PDB entry 8Y0E | electron microscopy, 3.00 A resolution | chains B and I of the 9 polymer chains in the assembly

== Chain B ==
Name: DNA-directed RNA polymerase subunit beta
From: African swine fever virus
Notes: EC 2.7.7.6
UniProt: A0A2X0RU95 (A0A2X0RU95_ASF); numbering as in UniProt (aligned over 1-1242)
Chain sequence (1242 residues; numbered 1 to 1242; the number before each row is that of its first residue):
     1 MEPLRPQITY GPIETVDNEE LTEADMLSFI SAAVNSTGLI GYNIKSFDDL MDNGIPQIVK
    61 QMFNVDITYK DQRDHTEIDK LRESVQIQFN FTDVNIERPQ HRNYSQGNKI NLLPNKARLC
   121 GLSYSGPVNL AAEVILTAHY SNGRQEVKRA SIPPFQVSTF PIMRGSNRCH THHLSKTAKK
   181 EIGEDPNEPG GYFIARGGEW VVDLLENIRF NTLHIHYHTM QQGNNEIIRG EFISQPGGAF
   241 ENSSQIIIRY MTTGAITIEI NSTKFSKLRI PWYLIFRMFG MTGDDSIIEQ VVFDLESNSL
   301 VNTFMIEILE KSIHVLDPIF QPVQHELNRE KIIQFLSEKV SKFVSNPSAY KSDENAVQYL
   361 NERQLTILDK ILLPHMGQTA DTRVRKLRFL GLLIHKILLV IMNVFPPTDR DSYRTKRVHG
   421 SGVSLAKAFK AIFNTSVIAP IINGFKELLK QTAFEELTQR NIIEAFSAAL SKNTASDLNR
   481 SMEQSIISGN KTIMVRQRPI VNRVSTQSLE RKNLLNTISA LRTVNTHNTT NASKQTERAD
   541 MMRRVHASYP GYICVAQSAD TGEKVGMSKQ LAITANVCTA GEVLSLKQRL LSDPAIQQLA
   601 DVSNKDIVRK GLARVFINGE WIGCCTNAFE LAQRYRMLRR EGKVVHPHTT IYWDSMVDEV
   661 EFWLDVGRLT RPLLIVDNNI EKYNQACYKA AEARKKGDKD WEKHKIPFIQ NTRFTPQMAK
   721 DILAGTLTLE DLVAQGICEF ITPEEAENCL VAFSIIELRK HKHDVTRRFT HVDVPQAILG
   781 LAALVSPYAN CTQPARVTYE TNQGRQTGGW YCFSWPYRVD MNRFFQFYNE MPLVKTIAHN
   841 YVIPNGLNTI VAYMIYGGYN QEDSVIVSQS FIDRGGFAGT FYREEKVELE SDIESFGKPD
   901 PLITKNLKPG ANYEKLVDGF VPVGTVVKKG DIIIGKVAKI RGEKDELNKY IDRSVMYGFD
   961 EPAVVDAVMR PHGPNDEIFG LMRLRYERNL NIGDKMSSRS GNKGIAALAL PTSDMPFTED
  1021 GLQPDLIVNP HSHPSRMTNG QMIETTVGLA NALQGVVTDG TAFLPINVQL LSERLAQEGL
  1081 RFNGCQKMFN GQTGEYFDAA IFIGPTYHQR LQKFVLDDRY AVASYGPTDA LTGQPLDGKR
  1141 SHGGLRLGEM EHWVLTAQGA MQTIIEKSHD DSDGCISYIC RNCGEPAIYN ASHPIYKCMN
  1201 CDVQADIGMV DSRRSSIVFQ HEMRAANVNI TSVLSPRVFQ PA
Disordered / not traced: 1-7, 490-502, 529-536, 938-951
Metal / ion sites: Zn2+: Cys1180, Cys1183, Cys1198, Cys1201

== Chain I ==
Name: M1249L
From: African swine fever virus
UniProt: A0A2X0SDX8 (A0A2X0SDX8_ASF); residue numbers follow UniProt; this construct covers 1-1249
Chain sequence (1249 residues; numbered 1 to 1249; the number before each row is that of its first residue):
     1 MEEVITIAQI VHRGTDILSL NNEEIEALVD EIYSTLKGSN DIKNIRLIDF LFTLKDFVNH
    61 VRAEQSKLPD LSMPIEAYIR QLLVDPDVVP IVSEKKKELR VRPSTRKEIF LINGTHLAVP
   121 AEAPIEIYGL KLRLKTFSPQ CFMRMAEIGS FSPETLGYVA SGANLTNFIR VFMKCVDQET
   181 WKKNGEGVVV TTKENIIQFT HQYIELYKFL RSGGHSWLIN RLAEEMVHRK LDREDQGSHI
   241 SNIVETEEIE PEENIKRVIF FLKELSTMYS VSPVFTSGYM PLLYDLYRAG YLEVLWNPVE
   301 QKFLQHAEQR EKEQMILQQV DMKLTEVITQ ARQYFKIMEE KIGRVQSDAI REILTMEGKV
   361 DDPNSILQEV IKACGKQEAE LITTEYLNIK KQWELQEKNA CAHLKLVKQL RSGLQYAELL
   421 KVLESIRVLY KEKNNTTNWN LCKACGFKLL CPHVDMLIQL QAAEASYDTM RTKLMKFSGI
   481 NKEKENNQGL IYSYFCKICG EELAHFIQED RTADVGIIGD LNSKLRVFIW QETMKACTFI
   541 HFGKLVDVKQ FANIAVNVCL PLVYSIENIK KEEDYDPLTQ LYAVIYIYAY ILNLIYSSQK
   601 NKEFLTITIH GMKADSSLNA YVTFLLEKMM QQYSGIINQL SEITDQWIAN NFREAFKKII
   661 HQNGLQGLSV QDDTKVLLTE ILLDPMYDYA ATVARIDGSI PMHKPRTPKE AEYEFKTVIG
   721 RTPAELLSQK EFYDKIYTSK YRPDFTQLTR LNDIYFQEES LRVWWGGRDE EKTSTLIYLR
   781 AYELFLKYLQ NAPNFNSELA EFKTYENAYG EQKALLAQQG FYNIFDPNTG RADQRTRLFE
   841 YKRLPISTLY DERGLPHKWT IYVYKAVDSS QKPAEIEVTR KDVIKKIDNH YALADLRCSV
   901 CHVLQHEVGQ LNIKKVQTAL KASLEFNTFY AFYESRCPKG GLHDFQDKKC VKCGLFTYII
   961 YDHLSQPELV HDYYNNYKDQ YDKEKMSIRS IQIKKDMTTP STETQPKPPQ EPWTFDYGKI
  1021 IKTAKILDIS PAVIEAIGAM EGRSYADIRE GQGAPPPPTS MDDPRLMAVD SAVRIFLYNY
  1081 NCLRHVSTFN KPPIHVERLV KHLSYEEKED LEKVLPNVVN EYHTTFKHLR VTDPASALLY
  1141 SIEFLCISFL TLYEIKEPSW VVNIVREFAL TELNTIIQSE KLLSKPGAFN FMIFGEDFVC
  1201 SGEDSSMDDI SAYSSPGLFG EDIIDRLDDP FSIEDVDISL DVLDNLAPQ
Disordered / not traced: 1-1010

== Chain B / chain I interface ==
Residue-residue contacts - 152 pairs, chain B then chain I:
  Met62(B) - Ser1205(I)
  Phe63(B) - Ser1205(I)
  Phe63(B) - Tyr1213(I)  hydrophobic
  Asn64(B) - Glu1203(I)
  Asn64(B) - Ser1205(I)  hydrogen bond (backbone-side chain)
  Val65(B) - Ser1205(I)
  Val65(B) - Ser1206(I)
  Asp66(B) - Ser1201(I)  hydrogen bond
  Asp66(B) - Asp1204(I)
  Ile67(B) - Phe1198(I)  hydrophobic
  Ile67(B) - Val1199(I)
  Ile67(B) - Asp1204(I)
  Ile67(B) - Ser1206(I)
  Thr68(B) - Phe1198(I)
  Thr68(B) - Val1199(I)  hydrogen bond (backbone-backbone)
  Tyr69(B) - Asp1197(I)
  Lys70(B) - Phe1191(I)
  Lys70(B) - Met1192(I)  hydrogen bond (side chain-backbone)
  Lys70(B) - Phe1194(I)  hydrogen bond (side chain-backbone)
  Lys70(B) - Glu1196(I)  hydrogen bond (side chain-backbone)
  Lys70(B) - Asp1197(I)  hydrogen bond (backbone-backbone)
  Lys70(B) - Phe1198(I)
  Lys70(B) - Val1199(I)
  Glu83(B) - Asn1190(I)
  Glu83(B) - Met1192(I)
  Ser84(B) - Asn1190(I)  hydrogen bond
  Ser84(B) - Phe1191(I)
  His139(B) - Phe1191(I)
  Asn207(B) - Gly1217(I)
  Ile208(B) - Gly1217(I)  hydrogen bond (backbone-backbone)
  His214(B) - Phe1219(I)
  Ile215(B) - Phe1219(I)
  His216(B) - Phe1219(I)
  His218(B) - Ile1223(I)
  Arg229(B) - Asp1222(I)  salt bridge
  Arg229(B) - Ile1223(I)
  Glu231(B) - Leu1218(I)
  Glu231(B) - Phe1219(I)
  Ile233(B) - Pro1216(I)
  Asn242(B) - Asp1208(I)
  Asn242(B) - Tyr1213(I)
  Ser243(B) - Ser1215(I)
  Ser262(B) - Ala1212(I)
  Thr263(B) - Asp1208(I)  hydrogen bond
  Thr263(B) - Asp1209(I)  hydrogen bond (backbone-backbone)
  Thr263(B) - Ala1212(I)
  Thr263(B) - Tyr1213(I)
  Lys264(B) - Glu1203(I)
  Lys264(B) - Asp1204(I)  hydrogen bond (side chain-backbone)
  Lys264(B) - Ser1205(I)
  Lys264(B) - Asp1208(I)  salt bridge
  Met281(B) - Met1067(I)  hydrophobic
  Met281(B) - Arg1074(I)
  Thr282(B) - Ser1071(I)
  Thr282(B) - Arg1074(I)  hydrogen bond
  Gly283(B) - Arg1074(I)
  Leu327(B) - Arg1074(I)
  Leu327(B) - Ile1075(I)
  Leu327(B) - Tyr1078(I)  hydrophobic
  Asn328(B) - Ile1075(I)
  Asn328(B) - Ser1179(I)
  Arg329(B) - Ala1068(I)  hydrogen bond (side chain-backbone)
  Arg329(B) - Ser1071(I)  hydrogen bond
  Arg329(B) - Ala1072(I)
  Arg329(B) - Glu1180(I)  salt bridge
  Arg329(B) - Leu1183(I)
  Glu330(B) - Ser1179(I)
  Glu330(B) - Leu1182(I)
  Glu330(B) - Leu1183(I)
  Ile333(B) - Leu1183(I)  hydrophobic
  Lys342(B) - Met1207(I)
  Phe343(B) - Phe1194(I)
  Phe343(B) - Gly1195(I)
  Phe343(B) - Glu1196(I)
  Phe343(B) - Phe1198(I)
  Phe343(B) - Val1199(I)  hydrophobic
  Phe343(B) - Cys1200(I)
  Val344(B) - Phe1194(I)  hydrophobic
  Ser345(B) - Gly1195(I)  hydrogen bond (side chain-backbone)
  Asn346(B) - Ile1193(I)  hydrogen bond (side chain-backbone)
  Asn346(B) - Phe1194(I)
  Asn346(B) - Gly1195(I)  hydrogen bond (side chain-backbone)
  Ala349(B) - Ile1193(I)
  Tyr350(B) - Ile1193(I)
  Glu354(B) - Lys1181(I)  salt bridge
  Glu354(B) - Leu1182(I)
  Asn355(B) - Pro1186(I)
  Asn355(B) - Gly1187(I)
  Asn355(B) - Ala1188(I)
  Asn355(B) - Phe1189(I)
  Ala356(B) - Phe1189(I)  hydrophobic
  Ala356(B) - Ile1193(I)  hydrophobic
  Val357(B) - Leu1182(I)  hydrophobic
  Gln358(B) - Lys1181(I)  hydrogen bond (side chain-backbone)
  Gln358(B) - Leu1182(I)
  Gln358(B) - Ser1184(I)  hydrogen bond
  Gln358(B) - Lys1185(I)
  Gln358(B) - Pro1186(I)
  Tyr359(B) - Pro1186(I)
  Tyr359(B) - Phe1189(I)  hydrophobic
  Tyr359(B) - Val1199(I)
  Tyr359(B) - Cys1200(I)  hydrogen bond (side chain-backbone)
  Tyr359(B) - Ser1201(I)
  Leu360(B) - Phe1194(I)  hydrophobic
  Asn361(B) - Leu1182(I)
  Glu362(B) - Pro1186(I)
  Arg363(B) - Cys1200(I)
  Arg363(B) - Ser1201(I)  hydrogen bond (side chain-backbone)
  Arg363(B) - Gly1202(I)
  Thr366(B) - Gly1202(I)
  Ala380(B) - Pro1064(I)
  Asp381(B) - Asp1062(I)
  Asp381(B) - Pro1064(I)
  Arg383(B) - Pro1064(I)
  Val384(B) - Asp1062(I)
  Val384(B) - Pro1064(I)  hydrophobic
  Arg385(B) - Asp1062(I)  salt bridge
  Arg388(B) - Asp1062(I)  salt bridge
  Thr408(B) - Phe1219(I)
  Arg410(B) - Phe1219(I)
  Lys427(B) - Tyr1213(I)
  Lys427(B) - Ser1214(I)
  Lys427(B) - Ser1215(I)
  Lys430(B) - Tyr1213(I)
  Ala431(B) - Tyr1213(I)  hydrophobic
  Asn434(B) - Ser1205(I)
  Asn434(B) - Ser1206(I)
  Asn434(B) - Ile1210(I)
  Ile438(B) - Ser1206(I)
  Arg503(B) - Ser1214(I)  hydrogen bond
  Arg503(B) - Ser1215(I)  hydrogen bond (side chain-backbone)
  Arg503(B) - Pro1216(I)
  Arg503(B) - Gly1217(I)
  Arg503(B) - Leu1218(I)
  Arg503(B) - Glu1221(I)  salt bridge
  His527(B) - Leu1218(I)
  Asn528(B) - Leu1218(I)
  Ala539(B) - Phe1231(I)
  Arg543(B) - Phe1231(I)
  Thr561(B) - Ala1247(I)
  Glu563(B) - Phe1231(I)
  Ala600(B) - Ser1060(I)
  Ala600(B) - Met1061(I)
  Ser603(B) - Met1061(I)
  Tyr799(B) - Pro1248(I)  hydrophobic
  Glu862(B) - Gln1249(I)  hydrogen bond
  Asp863(B) - Gln1249(I)
  Lys995(B) - Asp1244(I)  salt bridge
  Arg1036(B) - Gln1249(I)  hydrogen bond
  Asp1118(B) - Asp1241(I)
  Glu1149(B) - Asp1237(I)
  Met1150(B) - Asp1237(I)
Interface residues without a listed pair, chain B (100 interface residues in all): Phe210, Arg249, Phe279, Gly280, Asp285, His325, Asp353, Ile367, Thr435, Thr526, Asp560, Gly562, Leu599, Asp601, Val602, Asp606, Lys1113, Arg1146
Interface residues without a listed pair, chain I (68 interface residues in all): Glu1041, Asp1063, Val1069, Lys1127, Val1131, Val1236, Ser1239

== In short ==
100 residues of chain B and 68 residues of chain I are in contact, with 26 hydrogen bonds and 8 salt bridges.
Among the polar pairs are Arg229(B)-Asp1222(I), Lys264(B)-Asp1208(I) and Arg329(B)-Glu1180(I). Cys1180(B),
Cys1183(B), Cys1198(B) and Cys1201(B) coordinate Zn2+.
Here chain B is DNA-directed RNA polymerase subunit beta and chain I is M1249L, both from African swine fever
virus. Entry 8Y0E (ASFV RNAP M1249L C-tail occupied complex4 (MCOC4)) was determined by electron microscopy
together with 8XX4, 8XX5, 8XXP, 8XXT and 8XY6 from the same study.
